PDB entry 3MFE | X-ray diffraction, 2.60 A resolution | chains V and U of the 28 polymer chains in the assembly

[Chain V]
Name: Proteasome subunit beta
From: Mycobacterium tuberculosis
Notes: EC 3.4.25.1
UniProt: O33245 (PSB_MYCTU); residues 301-534 here correspond to UniProt positions 58-291 (UniProt number = residue number - 243)
Sequence (240 residues; row label = number of the first residue in the row):
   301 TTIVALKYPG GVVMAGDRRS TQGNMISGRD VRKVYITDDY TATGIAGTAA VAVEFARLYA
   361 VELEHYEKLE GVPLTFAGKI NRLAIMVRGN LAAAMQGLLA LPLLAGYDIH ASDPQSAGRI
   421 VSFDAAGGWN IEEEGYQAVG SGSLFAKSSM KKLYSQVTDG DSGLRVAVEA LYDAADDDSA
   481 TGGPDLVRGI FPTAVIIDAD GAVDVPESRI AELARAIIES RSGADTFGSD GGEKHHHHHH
Unresolved in the structure: 525-540
Differences from the reference sequence: expression tag (535-540)
What the authors report for this chain:
  - catalytic residues: Thr301 (citing earlier work)

[Chain U]
Name: Proteasome subunit alpha
From: Mycobacterium tuberculosis
Notes: EC 3.4.25.1
UniProt: O33244 (PSA_MYCTU); residue numbers follow UniProt; this construct covers 10-248
Sequence (240 residues; each row starts with the number of its first residue):
     9 MEQAMRERSE LARKGIARAK SVVALAYAGG VLFVAENPSR SLQKISELYD RVGFAAAGKF
    69 NEFDNLRRGG IQFADTRGYA YDRRDVTGRQ LANVYAQTLG TIFTEQAKPY EVELCVAEVA
   129 HYGETKRPEL YRITYDGSIA DEPHFVVMGG TTEPIANALK ESYAENASLT DALRIAVAAL
   189 RAGSADTSGG DQPTLGVASL EVAVLDANRP RRAFRRITGS ALQALLVDQE SPQSDGESSG
Unresolved in the structure: 9, 192-204, 235-248
Differences from the reference sequence: initiating methionine (9)

[How chain V and chain U interact]
Contacting residue pairs (22):
  Arg357(V) with Gly86(U); Tyr87(U), hydrogen bond (side chain-backbone); Tyr89(U)
  Leu358(V) with Tyr87(U)
  Glu364(V) with Arg91(U), salt bridge; Arg219(U), salt bridge; Arg220(U), salt bridge
  His365(V) with Ile79(U); Gln80(U), hydrogen bond; Asp83(U), salt bridge
  Glu367(V) with Arg220(U), salt bridge
  Lys368(V) with Glu55(U); Leu56(U), hydrogen bond (side chain-backbone); Tyr57(U); Arg75(U), hydrogen bond (backbone-side chain); Ile79(U); Asp83(U), salt bridge; Arg220(U)
  Leu369(V) with Arg75(U), hydrogen bond (backbone-side chain); Arg76(U), hydrogen bond (backbone-side chain); Ile79(U), hydrophobic
  Glu370(V) with Arg76(U), salt bridge
Interface residues without a listed pair, chain V (10 interface residues in all): Asp339, Val361
Interface residues without a listed pair, chain U (17 interface residues in all): Ser54, Asp58, Ala88

[Summary]
Chain V and chain U form an interface of 10 and 17 residues respectively; the contacts include 6 hydrogen
bonds and 7 salt bridges. Among the polar pairs are Glu364(V)-Arg91(U), Glu364(V)-Arg219(U) and
Glu364(V)-Arg220(U). The paper reports the catalytic residue Thr301(V).
Here chain V is Proteasome subunit beta and chain U is Proteasome subunit alpha, both from Mycobacterium
tuberculosis. Entry 3MFE (Crystal Structure of Mycobacterium Tuberculosis Proteasome open-gate mutant with H0
movement) was determined by X-ray diffraction, deposited together with 3MI0 and 3MKA.
